PDB entry 7NJT | electron microscopy, 2.75 A resolution | chains a and d of the 12 polymer chains in the assembly

[Chain a]
Molecule: ATP synthase subunit a
From: Mycolicibacterium smegmatis (strain ATCC 700084 / mc(2)155)
Reference sequence: A0R206 (A0R206_MYCS2); residues 1-252 here = UniProt positions 1-252
Sequence (252 residues; row label = number of the first residue in the row):
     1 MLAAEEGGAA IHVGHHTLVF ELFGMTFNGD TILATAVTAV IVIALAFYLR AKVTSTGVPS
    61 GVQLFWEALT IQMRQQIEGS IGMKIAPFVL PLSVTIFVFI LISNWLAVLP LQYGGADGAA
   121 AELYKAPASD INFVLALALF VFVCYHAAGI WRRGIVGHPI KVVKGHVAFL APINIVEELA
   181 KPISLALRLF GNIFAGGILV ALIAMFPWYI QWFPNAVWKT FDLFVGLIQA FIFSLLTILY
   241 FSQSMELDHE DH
Not modelled in the structure: 1-9, 248-252
From the paper describing this entry:
  - catalytic residues: His12, His15, His16, Asp30, Asn104, Gln112, Asp117, Glu122, Lys125, His146, Arg153, Lys161, His166, Asn174, Glu177, Glu178, Lys181, Ser184, Lys219, Asp222, Gln229, Tyr240 (proposed by the authors, not directly observed)

[Chain d]
Molecule: ATP synthase subunit b-delta
From: Mycolicibacterium smegmatis (strain ATCC 700084 / mc(2)155)
Reference sequence: A0R203 (ATPFD_MYCS2); residue numbers follow UniProt; this construct covers 1-445
Sequence (445 residues; numbered 1 to 445; the number before each row is that of its first residue):
     1 MSIFIGQLIG FAVIAFIIVK WVVPPVRTLM RNQQEAVRAA LAESAEAAKK LADADAMHAK
    61 ALADAKAESE KVTEEAKQDS ERIAAQLSEQ AGSEAERIKA QGAQQIQLMR QQLIRQLRTG
   121 LGAEAVNKAA EIVRAHVADP QAQSATVDRF LSELEQMAPS SVVIDTAATS RLRAASRQSL
   181 AALVEKFDSV AGGLDADGLT NLADELASVA KLLLSETALN KHLAEPTDDS APKVRLLERL
   241 LSDKVSATTL DLLRTAVSNR WSTESNLIDA VEHTARLALL KRAEIAGEVD EVEEQLFRFG
   301 RVLDAEPRLS ALLSDYTTPA EGRVALLDKA LTGRPGVNQT AAALLSQTVG LLRGERADEA
   361 VIDLAELAVS RRGEVVAHVS AAAELSDAQR TRLTEVLSRI YGRPVSVQLH VDPELLGGLS
   421 ITVGDEVIDG SIASRLAAAQ TGLPD
Not modelled in the structure: 62-445

[Interface between chain a and chain d]
Residue-residue contacts - 34 pairs, chain a then chain d:
  Gly57(a) - Val37(d)
  Gly57(a) - Leu41(d)
  Val58(a) - Arg38(d)
  Pro59(a) - Gln34(d)  hydrogen bond (backbone-side chain)
  Pro59(a) - Val37(d)
  Leu64(a) - Met30(d)
  Leu64(a) - Gln33(d)
  Leu64(a) - Gln34(d)
  Val108(a) - Phe11(d)
  Pro110(a) - Gln7(d)
  Pro110(a) - Phe11(d)  hydrophobic
  Gln112(a) - Phe4(d)
  Gln112(a) - Gln7(d)
  Tyr113(a) - Ile3(d)
  Tyr113(a) - Phe4(d)  hydrophobic
  Gly114(a) - Ile3(d)
  Ala120(a) - Ile3(d)  hydrophobic
  Ala204(a) - Ile3(d)
  Trp208(a) - Ser2(d)
  Trp208(a) - Gly6(d)
  Trp208(a) - Ile9(d)  hydrophobic
  Gln211(a) - Ile3(d)  hydrogen bond (side chain-backbone)
  Trp212(a) - Gly6(d)
  Trp212(a) - Ile9(d)  hydrophobic
  Trp212(a) - Gly10(d)
  Trp212(a) - Val13(d)  hydrophobic
  Asn215(a) - Gln7(d)
  Ala216(a) - Gly10(d)
  Ala216(a) - Val13(d)  hydrophobic
  Ala216(a) - Ile14(d)
  Lys219(a) - Gln7(d)
  Lys219(a) - Ile14(d)
  Thr220(a) - Ile14(d)
  Leu223(a) - Ile18(d)  hydrophobic
Also at the interface, not in a pair above, chain a (24 interface residues in all): Thr56, Ser60, Gly61, Leu109, Leu111
Also at the interface, not in a pair above, chain d (19 interface residues in all): Met1, Ile5

[Overview]
24 residues of chain a face 19 of chain d across their interface, with 2 hydrogen bonds. Polar contacts
include Pro59(a)-Gln34(d) and Gln211(a)-Ile3(d). The paper reports catalytic residues His12(a), His15(a) and
His16(a) among others.
Here chain a is ATP synthase subunit a and chain d is ATP synthase subunit b-delta, both from
Mycolicibacterium smegmatis (strain ATCC 700084 / mc(2)155). Entry 7NJT (Mycobacterium smegmatis ATP synthase
Fo combined all classes) was determined by electron microscopy together with 7NJK, 7NJL, 7NJM, 7NJN, 7NJO,
7NJP and 20 further entries from the same study.
